5G06 - chains A and J of the 11 polymer chains in the assembly; structure by electron microscopy, 4.20 A resolution (low resolution: residue-level contacts below are approximate; hydrogen-bond / salt-bridge calls are withheld).

# Chain A
Protein: Exosome complex component RRP45
Source organism: Saccharomyces cerevisiae
UniProt: Q05636 (RRP45_YEAST); residue numbers follow UniProt; this construct covers 1-305
Amino-acid sequence (305 residues; row label = number of the first residue in the row):
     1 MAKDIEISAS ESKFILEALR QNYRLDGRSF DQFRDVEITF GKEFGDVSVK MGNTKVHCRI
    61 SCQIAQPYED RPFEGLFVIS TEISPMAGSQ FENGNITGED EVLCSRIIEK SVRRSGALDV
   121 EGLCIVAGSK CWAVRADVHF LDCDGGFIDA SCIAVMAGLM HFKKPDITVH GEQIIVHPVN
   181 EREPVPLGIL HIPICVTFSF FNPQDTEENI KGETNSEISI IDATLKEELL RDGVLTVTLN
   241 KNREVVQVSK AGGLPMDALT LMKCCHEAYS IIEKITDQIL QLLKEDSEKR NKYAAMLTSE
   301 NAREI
Not modelled in the structure: 1, 304-305
What the authors report for this chain:
  - conformationally variable residues: Leu297 to Arg303

# Chain J
Protein: Exosome complex exonuclease DIS3
Source organism: Saccharomyces cerevisiae
Notes: EC 3.1.13.1
UniProt: Q08162 (RRP44_YEAST); residue numbers follow UniProt; this construct covers 1-1001
Amino-acid sequence (1001 residues; each row starts with the number of its first residue):
     1 MSVPAIAPRR KRLADGLSVT QKVFVRSRNG GATKIVREHY LRSDIPCLSR SCTKCPQIVV
    61 PDAQNELPKF ILSDSPLELS APIGKHYVVL DTNVVLQAID LLENPNCFFD VIVPQIVLDE
   121 VRNKSYPVYT RLRTLCRDSD DHKRFIVFHN EFSEHTFVER LPNETINDRN NRAIRKTCQW
   181 YSEHLKPYDI NVVLVTNDRL NREAATKEVE SNIITKSLVQ YIELLPNADD IRDSIPQMDS
   241 FDKDLERDTF SDFTFPEYYS TARVMGGLKN GVLYQGNIQI SEYNFLEGSV SLPRFSKPVL
   301 IVGQKNLNRA FNGDQVIVEL LPQSEWKAPS SIVLDSEHFD VNDNPDIEAG DDDDNNESSS
   361 NTTVISDKQR RLLAKDAMIA QRSKKIQPTA KVVYIQRRSW RQYVGQLAPS SVDPQSSSTQ
   421 NVFVILMDKC LPKVRIRTRR AAELLDKRIV ISIDSWPTTH KYPLGHFVRD LGTIESAQAE
   481 TEALLLEHDV EYRPFSKKVL ECLPAEGHDW KAPTKLDDPE AVSKDPLLTK RKDLRDKLIC
   541 SIDPPGCVDI NDALHAKKLP NGNWEVGVHI ADVTHFVKPG TALDAEGAAR GTSVYLVDKR
   601 IDMLPMLLGT DLCSLKPYVD RFAFSVIWEL DDSANIVNVN FMKSVIRSRE AFSYEQAQLR
   661 IDDKTQNDEL TMGMRALLKL SVKLKQKRLE AGALNLASPE VKVHMDSETS DPNEVEIKKL
   721 LATNSLVEEF MLLANISVAR KIYDAFPQTA MLRRHAAPPS TNFEILNEML NTRKNMSISL
   781 ESSKALADSL DRCVDPEDPY FNTLVRIMST RCMMAAQYFY SGAYSYPDFR HYGLAVDIYT
   841 HFTSPIRRYC DVVAHRQLAG AIGYEPLSLT HRDKNKMDMI CRNINRKHRN AQFAGRASIE
   901 YYVGQVMRNN ESTETGYVIK VFNNGIVVLV PKFGVEGLIR LDNLTEDPNS AAFDEVEYKL
   961 TFVPTNSDKP RDVYVFDKVE VQVRSVMDPI TSKRKAELLL K
Not modelled in the structure: 1-8
Construct notes: conflict Asn171 (Asp in Q08162), Asn551 (Asp in Q08162)
Cystine bridges: Cys52-Cys55
What the authors report for this chain:
  - conformationally variable residues (loop rearrangement): Met705 to Leu720

# Chain A / chain J interface
Residue-residue contacts - 56 pairs, chain A then chain J:
  Arg71(A) - Thr419(J)
  Arg71(A) - Arg439(J)
  Phe73(A) - Thr419(J)
  Phe73(A) - Arg437(J)
  Asp119(A) - Arg440(J)
  Asp119(A) - Phe467(J)
  Glu121(A) - Arg437(J)
  Glu121(A) - Thr438(J)
  Glu121(A) - Arg439(J)
  Glu121(A) - Phe467(J)
  Gly122(A) - Phe467(J)
  Gly122(A) - Val468(J)
  Cys124(A) - His466(J)
  Ile125(A) - His466(J)
  Val126(A) - Asp454(J)
  Ala127(A) - Asp454(J)
  Asp166(A) - Arg493(J)
  Val179(A) - Lys497(J)
  Asn180(A) - Lys497(J)
  Asn180(A) - Lys498(J)
  Glu181(A) - Lys498(J)
  Arg182(A) - Arg493(J)
  Glu183(A) - Arg493(J)
  Pro186(A) - Arg469(J)
  Leu190(A) - Arg440(J)
  Tyr293(A) - Leu500(J)
  Ala294(A) - Pro494(J)
  Met296(A) - Met606(J)
  Met296(A) - Leu607(J)
  Leu297(A) - Pro494(J)
  Leu297(A) - Phe495(J)
  Leu297(A) - Leu500(J)
  Leu297(A) - Pro605(J)
  Thr298(A) - Pro494(J)
  Ser299(A) - Tyr492(J)
  Ser299(A) - Arg493(J)
  Ser299(A) - Pro494(J)
  Ser299(A) - Phe495(J)
  Ser299(A) - Arg590(J)
  Ser299(A) - Arg600(J)
  Ser299(A) - Ile601(J)
  Glu300(A) - Gln478(J)
  Glu300(A) - Tyr492(J)
  Asn301(A) - Lys599(J)
  Asn301(A) - Arg600(J)
  Asn301(A) - Asp602(J)
  Asn301(A) - Met606(J)
  Ala302(A) - Asp598(J)
  Ala302(A) - Arg600(J)
  Arg303(A) - Val548(J)
  Arg303(A) - Leu596(J)
  Arg303(A) - Val597(J)
  Arg303(A) - Asp598(J)
  Arg303(A) - Arg600(J)
  Arg303(A) - Asn713(J)
  Arg303(A) - Val715(J)
Also at the interface, not in a pair above, chain A (28 interface residues in all): His191
Also at the interface, not in a pair above, chain J (36 interface residues in all): Glu443, Glu482, Ser496, Tyr595
Interface features reported in the paper:
  - interface residues, chain A: Leu297(A)

# Summary
The interface between chain A and chain J involves 28 residues on one side and 36 on the other. From the
paper: the interface residue Leu297(A); conformational variability at Leu297(A) and Met705(J).
Here chain A is Exosome complex component RRP45 and chain J is Exosome complex exonuclease DIS3, both from
Saccharomyces cerevisiae. Entry 5G06 (Cryo-EM structure of yeast cytoplasmic exosome) was determined by
electron microscopy.
